PDB entry 8FF5 | electron microscopy, 3.13 A resolution | chains G and N of the 15 polymer chains in the assembly

[Chain G]
Molecule: Type I-B CRISPR-associated protein Cas7
Source organism: Nostoc sp. 'Peltigera membranacea cyanobiont' 210A
Reference sequence: A0A235IG15 (A0A235IG15_9NOSO); residues 1-323 here = UniProt positions 1-323
Sequence (323 residues; numbered 1 to 323; the number before each row is that of its first residue):
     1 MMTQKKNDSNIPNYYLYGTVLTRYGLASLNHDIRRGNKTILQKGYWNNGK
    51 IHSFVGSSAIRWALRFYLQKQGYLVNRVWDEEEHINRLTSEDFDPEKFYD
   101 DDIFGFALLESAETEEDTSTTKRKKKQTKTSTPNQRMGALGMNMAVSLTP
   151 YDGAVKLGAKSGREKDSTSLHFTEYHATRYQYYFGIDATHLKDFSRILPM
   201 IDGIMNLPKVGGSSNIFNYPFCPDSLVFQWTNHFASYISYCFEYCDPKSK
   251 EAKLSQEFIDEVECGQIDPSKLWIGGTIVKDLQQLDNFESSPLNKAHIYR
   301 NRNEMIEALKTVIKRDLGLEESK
Not modelled in the structure: 1-11, 110-132, 320-323

[Chain N]
Molecule: Target DNA strand
Sequence (65 nucleotides; each row starts with the number of its first residue):
     1 ATATCTACGCGTAGATATATCTACGTTTAACAGTGGCCTTATTAAATGAC
    51 TTCTCCATGATCTAC
Not modelled in the structure: 1-12

[How chain G and chain N interact]
Residue-residue contacts - 20 pairs, chain G then chain N:
  Arg-34(G) / DA45(N)  sugar contact
  Arg-34(G) / DT47(N)  base contact
  Gly-36(G) / DA45(N)  phosphate contact
  Asn-37(G) / DA45(N)  hydrogen bond to the phosphate
  Leu-109(G) / DT52(N)  sugar contact
  Leu-109(G) / DC53(N)  sugar contact
  Lys-165(G) / DT42(N)  base contact
  Lys-165(G) / DT43(N)  base contact
  Asp-166(G) / DT43(N)  sugar contact
  Ser-167(G) / DT43(N)  phosphate contact
  Ser-167(G) / DA44(N)  hydrogen bond to the phosphate
  Ser-167(G) / DA45(N)  hydrogen bond to the phosphate
  Ser-167(G) / DA46(N)  hydrogen bond to the phosphate
  Thr-168(G) / DA45(N)  hydrogen bond to the base
  Thr-168(G) / DA46(N)  base contact
  Ser-169(G) / DT43(N)  hydrogen bond to the base
  Leu-170(G) / DT43(N)  sugar contact
  Leu-170(G) / DA44(N)  base contact
  His-171(G) / DA45(N)  hydrogen bond to the base
  Phe-172(G) / DA44(N)  base contact
Also at the interface, not in a pair above, chain G (13 interface residues in all): Thr-39

[In short]
13 residues of chain G face 8 of chain N across their interface, with 7 hydrogen bonds. Polar contacts include
Thr-168(G)/DA45(N), Ser-169(G)/DT43(N) and His-171(G)/DA45(N).
Chain G is Type I-B CRISPR-associated protein Cas7 (Nostoc sp. 'Peltigera membranacea cyanobiont' 210A) and
chain N is Target DNA strand; the structure, Cryo-EM structure of Cascade-DNA-fullRloop in type I-B CAST
system, was determined by electron microscopy (same publication as 8FCJ, 8FCU, 8FCV, 8FCW, 8FD2, 8FD3 and
8FF4).
